PDB entry 9KG2 | electron microscopy, 4.10 A resolution (low resolution: residue-level contacts below are approximate; hydrogen-bond / salt-bridge calls are withheld) | chain A

== Chain A ==
Molecule: ABC transporter B family member 19
Organism: Arabidopsis thaliana x Arabidopsis lyrata
UniProtKB: Q9LJX0 (AB19B_ARATH); numbering as in UniProt (aligned over 1-1252)
Amino-acid sequence (1252 residues; row label = number of the first residue in the row):
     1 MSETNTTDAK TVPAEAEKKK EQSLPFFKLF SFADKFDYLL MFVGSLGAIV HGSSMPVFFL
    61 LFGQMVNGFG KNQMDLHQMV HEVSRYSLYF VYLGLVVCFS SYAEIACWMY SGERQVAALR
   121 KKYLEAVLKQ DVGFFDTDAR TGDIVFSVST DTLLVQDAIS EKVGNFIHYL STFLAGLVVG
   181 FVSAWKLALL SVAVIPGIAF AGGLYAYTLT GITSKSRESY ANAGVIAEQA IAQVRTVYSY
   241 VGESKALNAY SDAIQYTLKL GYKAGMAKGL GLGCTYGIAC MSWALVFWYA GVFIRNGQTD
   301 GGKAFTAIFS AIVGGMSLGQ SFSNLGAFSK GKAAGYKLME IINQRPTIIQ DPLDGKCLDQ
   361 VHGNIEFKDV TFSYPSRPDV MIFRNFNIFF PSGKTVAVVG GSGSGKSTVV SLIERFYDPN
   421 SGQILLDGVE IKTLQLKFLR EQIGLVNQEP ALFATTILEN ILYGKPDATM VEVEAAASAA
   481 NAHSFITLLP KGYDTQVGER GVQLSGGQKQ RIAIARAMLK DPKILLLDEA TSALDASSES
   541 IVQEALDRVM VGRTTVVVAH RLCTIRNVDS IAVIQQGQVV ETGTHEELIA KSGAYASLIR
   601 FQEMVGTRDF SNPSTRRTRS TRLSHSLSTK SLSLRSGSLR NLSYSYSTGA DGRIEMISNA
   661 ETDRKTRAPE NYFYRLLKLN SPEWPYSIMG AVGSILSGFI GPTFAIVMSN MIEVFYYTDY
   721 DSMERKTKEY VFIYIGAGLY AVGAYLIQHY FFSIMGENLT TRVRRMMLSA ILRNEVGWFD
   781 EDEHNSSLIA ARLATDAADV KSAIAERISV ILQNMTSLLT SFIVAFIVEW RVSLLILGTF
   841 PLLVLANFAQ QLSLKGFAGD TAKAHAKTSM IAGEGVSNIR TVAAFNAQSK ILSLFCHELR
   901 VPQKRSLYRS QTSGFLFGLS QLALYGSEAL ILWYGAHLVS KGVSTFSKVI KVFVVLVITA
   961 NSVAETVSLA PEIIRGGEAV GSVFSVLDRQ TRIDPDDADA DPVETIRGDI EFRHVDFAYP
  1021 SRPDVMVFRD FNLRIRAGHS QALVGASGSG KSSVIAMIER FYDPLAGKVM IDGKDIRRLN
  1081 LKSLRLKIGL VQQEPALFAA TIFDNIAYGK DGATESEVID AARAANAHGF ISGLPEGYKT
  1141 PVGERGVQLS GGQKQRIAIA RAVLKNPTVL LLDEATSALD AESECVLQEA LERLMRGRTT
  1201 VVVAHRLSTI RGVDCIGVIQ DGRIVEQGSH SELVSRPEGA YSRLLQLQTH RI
Disordered / not traced: 1-20, 606-671
UniProt features mapped onto this chain:
  - binding site (ATP): Asp136, Tyr374, Ser376, Gly405, Lys406, Ser407, Thr408, Glu529, Asp780, Tyr1019, Ser1021, Arg1022, Lys1051, Ser1052, Ser1053
  - binding site (brassinolide): Tyr276, Trp283
  - glycosylation (N-linked (GlcNAc...) asparagine): Asn5, Asn641, Asn758, Asn785, Asn814
  - mutagenesis: Phe59 (F59A: Impaired brassinosteroid exporter activity, but normal ATPase activity and slightly reduced activity stimulation by brassinolide), Phe62 (F62A: Strongly reduced ATPase activity and lost activity stimulation by brassinolide), Tyr276 (Y276A: Impaired brassinosteroid exporter activity, but normal ATPase activity and slightly reduced activity stimulation by brassinolide), Trp283 (W283A: Strongly reduced ATPase activity and lost activity stimulation by brassinolide), Phe309 (F309A: Increased ATPase activity and enhanced activity stimulation by brassinolide, but reduced brassinosteroid exporter activity), Ile312 (I312A: Strongly reduced ATPase activity and reduced activity stimulation by brassinolide), Met316 (M316A: Strongly reduced ATPase activity and reduced activity stimulation by brassinolide), Glu529 (E529Q: Lost ATPase activity and reduced brassinosteroid export; when associated with Q-1174), Phe704 (F704A: Impaired brassinosteroid exporter activity, reduced brassinosteroid exporter activity, but normal ATPase activity and normal activity stimulation by brassinolide), Phe953 (F953A: Strongly reduced ATPase activity and lost activity stimulation by brassinolide), Val957 (V957A: Normal ATPase activity and activity stimulation by brassinolide), Ile958 (I958A: Strongly reduced ATPase activity and lost activity stimulation by brassinolide), 1 further mutagenesis entry in UniProt

== In short ==
Curated annotation (UniProt) lists 15 ATP-binding residues, brassinolide-binding residues Tyr276 and Trp283
and 13 mutagenesis sites.
Chain A is ABC transporter B family member 19 (Arabidopsis thaliana x Arabidopsis lyrata); the structure,
Cryo-EM structure of apo form atABCB19 in lipid nanodisc, was determined by electron microscopy (same
publication as 9KJC, 9KK6 and 9KKE).
